Entry 6MHG (electron microscopy, 3.57 A resolution); this record covers chains E and D of the 23 polymer chains in the assembly.

# Chain E
Protein: circumsporozoite protein
Organism: Plasmodium falciparum
Notes: fragment: shortened construct
Chain sequence (278 residues; numbered -76 to 201; the number before each row is that of its first residue; numbers below 1 keep their minus sign (Tyr-76 is residue -76)):
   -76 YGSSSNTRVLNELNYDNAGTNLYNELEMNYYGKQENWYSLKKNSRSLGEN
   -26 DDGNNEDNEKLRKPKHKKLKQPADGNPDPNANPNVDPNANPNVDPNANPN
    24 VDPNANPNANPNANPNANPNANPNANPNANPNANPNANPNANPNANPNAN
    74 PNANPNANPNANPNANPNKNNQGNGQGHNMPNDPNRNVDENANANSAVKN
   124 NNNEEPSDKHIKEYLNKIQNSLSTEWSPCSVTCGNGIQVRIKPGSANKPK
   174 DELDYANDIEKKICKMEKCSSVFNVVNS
Unresolved in the structure: -76 to 0, 91-201

# Chain D
Protein: Fab311 heavy chain
Organism: Homo sapiens
UniProt: V9HW68 (V9HW68_HUMAN); residues 103-217 here correspond to UniProt positions 130-244 (UniProt number = residue number + 27)
Chain sequence (225 residues; each row starts with the number of its first residue; a row labelled like 82A-82C holds insertion residues (82A, then the next letters in order)):
     1 EVQLVESGGGVVPPGRSLRLSCATSGFTFSNYGMHWVRQAPGKGLEWVAI
    51 IW
   52A Y
    53 DGSRNFYAASVEGRFTISRDNSKNTLYLQM
82A-82C NSL
    83 RVEDTAVYYCARAAYYDT
100A-100D SGYG
   101 DYWGQGTLVTVSSASTKGPSVFPLAPSSKSTSGGTAALGCLVKDYFPEPV
   151 TVSWNSGALTSGVHTFPAVLQSSGLYSLSSVVTVPSSSLGTQTYICNVNH
   201 KPSNTKVDKKVEPKSCD
Unresolved in the structure: 1, 114-217
Disulfides: Cys22-Cys92

# Interface between chain E and chain D
Contacting residue pairs (18):
  Ala48(E) - Phe58(D)  hydrophobic
  Pro50(E) - Phe58(D)  hydrophobic
  Asn51(E) - Thr100(D)  hydrogen bond (side chain-backbone)
  Asn51(E) - Ser100A(D)
  Ala52(E) - Trp52(D)
  Asn53(E) - Tyr97(D)
  Pro54(E) - Gly33(D)
  Pro54(E) - Trp52(D)
  Pro54(E) - Tyr52A(D)  hydrogen bond (backbone-backbone)
  Pro54(E) - Ala95(D)  hydrophobic
  Asn55(E) - Asn31(D)
  Asn55(E) - Tyr32(D)
  Asn55(E) - Gly33(D)  hydrogen bond (side chain-backbone)
  Asn55(E) - Tyr52A(D)
  Asn55(E) - Ala95(D)  hydrogen bond (side chain-backbone)
  Asn55(E) - Ala96(D)
  Ala56(E) - Asn31(D)  hydrogen bond (backbone-backbone)
  Ala56(E) - Tyr52A(D)
Also at the interface, not in a pair above, chain E (9 interface residues in all): Asn49
Also at the interface, not in a pair above, chain D (14 interface residues in all): Ile50, Arg56, Gly100B

# Overview
The interface between chain E and chain D involves 9 residues on one side and 14 on the other; the contacts
include 5 hydrogen bonds. Among the polar pairs are Asn51(E)-Thr100(D), Asn55(E)-Gly33(D) and
Asn55(E)-Ala95(D).
Here chain E is circumsporozoite protein (Plasmodium falciparum) and chain D is Fab311 heavy chain (Homo
sapiens). Entry 6MHG (Cryo-EM structure of the circumsporozoite protein of Plasmodium falciparum with a
vaccine-elicited antibody reveals maturation of ...) was determined by electron microscopy, deposited together
with 6MB3.
